7V9S - chains V and I of the 26 polymer chains in the assembly; structure by electron microscopy, 11.00 A resolution (very low resolution: no residue pairs are listed; an interface is given only as per-side residue counts).

# Chain V
Name: Histone H2B type 1-K
Source organism: Homo sapiens
UniProt: O60814 (H2B1K_HUMAN); residues 24-122 here correspond to UniProt positions 28-126 (UniProt number = residue number + 4)
Chain sequence (99 residues; row label = number of the first residue in the row):
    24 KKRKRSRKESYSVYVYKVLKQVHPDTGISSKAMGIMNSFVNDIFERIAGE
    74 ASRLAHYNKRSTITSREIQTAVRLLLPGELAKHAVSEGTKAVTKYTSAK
Curated features (UniProtKB/Swiss-Prot):
  - modified residue: Lys31 (N6-(2-hydroxyisobutyryl)lysine), Glu32 (PolyADP-ribosyl glutamic acid), Ser33 (Phosphoserine), Lys40 (N6-(2-hydroxyisobutyryl)lysine), Lys43 (N6-(2-hydroxyisobutyryl)lysine), Lys54 (N6,N6-dimethyllysine), Arg76 (Dimethylated arginine), Lys82 (N6,N6,N6-trimethyllysine), Arg83 (Omega-N-methylarginine), Arg89 (Omega-N-methylarginine), Lys105 (N6-(2-hydroxyisobutyryl)lysine), Thr112 (Phosphothreonine), Lys113 (N6-(2-hydroxyisobutyryl)lysine), Lys117 (N6-(2-hydroxyisobutyryl)lysine)
  - glycosylation: Ser109 (O-linked (GlcNAc) serine)
  - cross-link (Glycyl lysine isopeptide (Lys-Gly)): Lys31 (interchain with G-Cter in ubiquitin), Lys117 (interchain with G-Cter in ubiquitin)

# Chain I
Molecule: 408-nt DNA strand
Source organism: Homo sapiens
Sequence (408 nucleotides; numbered -2 to 405; the number before each row is that of its first residue; numbers below 1 keep their minus sign (DT-2 is residue -2)):
    -2 TTAGGGTTAGGGTTAGGGTTAGGGTTAGGGTTAGGGTTAGGGTTAGGGTT
    48 AGGGTTAGGGTTAGGGTTAGGGTTAGGGTTAGGGTTAGGGTTAGGGTTAG
    98 GGTTAGGGTTAGGGTTAGGGTTAGGGTTAGGGTTAGGGTTAGGGTTAGGG
   148 TTAGGGTTAGGGTTAGGGTTAGGGTTAGGGTTAGGGTTAGGGTTAGGGTT
   198 AGGGTTAGGGTTAGGGTTAGGGTTAGGGTTAGGGTTAGGGTTAGGGTTAG
   248 GGTTAGGGTTAGGGTTAGGGTTAGGGTTAGGGTTAGGGTTAGGGTTAGGG
   298 TTAGGGTTAGGGTTAGGGTTAGGGTTAGGGTTAGGGTTAGGGTTAGGGTT
   348 AGGGTTAGGGTTAGGGTTAGGGTTAGGGTTAGGGTTAGGGTTAGGGTTAG
   398 GGTTAGGG
Unresolved in the structure: -2 to 0, 389-405

# Interface between chain V and chain I
At this resolution (11 A) residue pairs are not listed: 14 residues of chain V and 14 of chain I lie at the interface.

# Overview
Chain V and chain I each contribute 14 residues to their interface.
Chain V is Histone H2B type 1-K and chain I is a 408-nt DNA strand, both from Homo sapiens; the structure,
Telomeric trinucleosome in open state, was determined by electron microscopy together with 7V90, 7V96, 7V9C,
7V9J, 7V9K and 7VA4 from the same study.
